PDB entry 8CO6 | electron microscopy, 4.70 A resolution (low resolution: residue-level contacts below are approximate; hydrogen-bond / salt-bridge calls are withheld) | chains e and f of the 29 polymer chains in the assembly

# Chain e (and f)
Protein: Intermediate capsid protein VP6
Source organism: Rotavirus A
Notes: chain f of this document is another copy of the same molecule, construct and numbering; everything in this record applies to it too
UniProtKB: A2T3S6 (A2T3S6_9VIRU); residues 1-397 here = UniProt positions 1-397
Sequence (397 residues; numbered 1 to 397; the number before each row is that of its first residue):
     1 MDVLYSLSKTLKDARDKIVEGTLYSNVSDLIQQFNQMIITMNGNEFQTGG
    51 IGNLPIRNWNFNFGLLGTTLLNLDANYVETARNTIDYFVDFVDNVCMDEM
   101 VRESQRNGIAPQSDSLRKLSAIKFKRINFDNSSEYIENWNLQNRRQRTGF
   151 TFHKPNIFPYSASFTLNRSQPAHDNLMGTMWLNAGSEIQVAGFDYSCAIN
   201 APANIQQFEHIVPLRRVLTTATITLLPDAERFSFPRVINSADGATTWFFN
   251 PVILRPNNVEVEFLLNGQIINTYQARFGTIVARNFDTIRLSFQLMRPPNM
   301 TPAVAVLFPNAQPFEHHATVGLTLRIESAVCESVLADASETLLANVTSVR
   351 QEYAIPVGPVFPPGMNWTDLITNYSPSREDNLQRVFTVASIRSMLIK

# Chain e / chain f interface
Residue-residue contacts (81):
  K12(e) with S132(f)
  R15(e) with L141(f)
  D16(e) with D130(f); N131(f); E137(f)
  K17(e) with D130(f); S132(f)
  V19(e) with N128(f)
  E20(e) with K125(f); N128(f)
  G21(e) with K125(f); R126(f)
  T22(e) with N128(f)
  L23(e) with Q32(f); Q33(f); Q36(f)
  S25(e) with D29(f)
  N26(e) with D29(f); F129(f)
  N72(e) with Q36(f); R126(f)
  R82(e) with R144(f)
  K154(e) with H153(f); K154(f)
  N156(e) with T279(f)
  Y160(e) with P227(f); F277(f); G278(f)
  A172(e) with T301(f); P302(f)
  H173(e) with T301(f)
  A184(e) with L226(f)
  R231(e) with D228(f); E230(f)
  F234(e) with A229(f); E230(f); S233(f)
  P235(e) with P251(f); V252(f); I253(f)
  R236(e) with D228(f); V252(f); I253(f)
  V237(e) with V252(f); I253(f); L254(f); L307(f)
  A244(e) with P298(f); N299(f)
  T245(e) with N299(f); M300(f); T301(f)
  T246(e) with N299(f); T301(f); V304(f)
  W247(e) with T301(f)
  F248(e) with A303(f); L307(f)
  A338(e) with E327(f); S328(f)
  T341(e) with S328(f); V330(f)
  L343(e) with V281(f)
  A344(e) with T220(f)
  N345(e) with T220(f)
  T347(e) with V281(f)
  S348(e) with T220(f); R283(f)
  Q351(e) with N271(f); R283(f)
  E352(e) with R283(f)
  G364(e) with R276(f)
  N366(e) with R276(f); T279(f)
  W367(e) with T279(f)
  K397(e) with E134(f); E137(f); R147(f); T148(f); G149(f); V330(f)
Other interface residues (no listed pair), chain e (46 interface residues in all): H153, E340, T368, I396
Other interface residues (no listed pair), chain f (56 interface residues in all): I127, F150, T151, A221, Y273, A282, P297

# In short
The interface between chain e and chain f involves 46 residues on one side and 56 on the other.
Both chains are Intermediate capsid protein VP6 (Rotavirus A). Entry 8CO6 (Subtomogram average of Immature
Rotavirus TLP penton) was determined by electron microscopy (same publication as 8BP8 and 8COA).
